Entry 5NFM (X-ray diffraction, 0.80 A resolution); this record covers chain A.

Chain A:
Protein: YrbA
From: Sinorhizobium meliloti 2011
Reference sequence: M4MWA0 (M4MWA0_SINM2); residues 3-77 here = UniProt positions 3-77
Sequence (75 residues; row label = number of the first residue in the row):
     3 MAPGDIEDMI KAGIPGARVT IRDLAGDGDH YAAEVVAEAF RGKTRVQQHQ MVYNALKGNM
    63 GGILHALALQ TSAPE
Metal / ion sites: lithium ion: D25, L26, D29, H32; Cu ion: H32, H67
What the authors report for this chain:
  - Cu ion coordination: H32, H67
  - lithium ion coordination: D25, L26, D29, H32

Overview:
D25, L26, D29 and H32 form the lithium ion site. H32 and H67 form the Cu ion site. The paper reports lithium
ion coordination by D25, L26 and D29 among others; Cu ion coordination by H32 and H67.
Chain A is YrbA (Sinorhizobium meliloti 2011); the structure, Crystal structure of YrbA from Sinorhizobium
meliloti in complex with copper, was determined by X-ray diffraction, deposited together with 5NFK and 5NFL.
